PDB entry 7SSF | X-ray diffraction, 1.45 A resolution | chains A and D of the 4 polymer chains in the assembly

# Chain A
Name: HaPE560 alpha subunit
From: Hemiselmis andersenii
Chain sequence (72 residues; numbered 1 to 72; the number before each row is that of its first residue):
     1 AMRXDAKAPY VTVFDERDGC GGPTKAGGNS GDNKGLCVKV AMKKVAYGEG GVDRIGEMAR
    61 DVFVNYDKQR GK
Modified residues: LYZ (5-hydroxylysine) at position 4
Glycans and other covalent adducts: phycoerythrobilin (PEB) linked to Cys20
Small-molecule neighbours:
  - DiCys-(15,16)-Dihydrobiliverdin (AX9): Tyr66, Asp67, Lys68, Gln69, Arg70, Gly71
  - phycoerythrobilin (PEB), molecule 1: Met2, Arg3, LYZ_4, Asp5, Ala6, Lys7
  - phycoerythrobilin (PEB), molecule 2: Val13, Phe14, Asp15, Arg17, Asn33, Leu36, Cys37, Val38
  - phycoerythrobilin (PEB), molecule 3: Phe14, Glu16, Gly21, Gly22, Pro23, Thr24, Lys25, Ala26, Gly28, Asn29, Gly35, Leu36, Cys37, Lys39
  - phycoerythrobilin (PEB), molecule 4: Tyr47, Gly48, Glu49, Gly50, Gly51, Val52, Asp53, Ile55, Gly56
From the paper describing this entry:
  - binding site for phycoerythrobilin: Gly51, Asp53

# Chain D
Name: Phycoerythrin550 beta subunit
From: Hemiselmis andersenii
UniProtKB: U5T8W0 (U5T8W0_HEMAN); numbering as in UniProt (aligned over 1-177)
Chain sequence (177 residues; numbered 1 to 177; the number before each row is that of its first residue):
     1 MLDAFSKVIT SADGKAAYVG GADLQALKKF VSEGNKRMDS VNAIVSNASC IVSDSVSGMV
    61 CENPSLIAPN GGVYTNRKMA ACLRDAEIIL RYVSYSLLSG DSSVLEDRCL NGLKETYASL
   121 GVPAAGNART ISIMKATVIG FITNNSQQKK LSTPAGDCSA LASEVGGYFD KVSSALA
Disordered / not traced: 1-2
Construct notes: conflict Val172 (Glu in U5T8W0)
Curated features (UniProtKB/Swiss-Prot):
  - binding site ((2R,3E)-phycoerythrobilin): Tyr18, Lys28, Asn35, Asp39, Cys82, Arg84, Asp85, Asn144, Pro154, Gly156, Cys158
  - binding site (15,16-dihydrobiliverdin): Cys50, Asp54, Cys61, Arg129, Gln148, Lys149
Glycans and other covalent adducts: DiCys-(15,16)-Dihydrobiliverdin (AX9) linked to Cys50, Cys61; phycoerythrobilin (PEB) linked to Cys82, Cys158
Small-molecule neighbours:
  - DiCys-(15,16)-Dihydrobiliverdin (AX9): Asp54, Ser57, Gly58, Glu62, Arg129, Ile133, Ala136, Thr137, Gly140, Phe141, Asn145, Ser146, Gln147, Gln148, Lys149
  - phycoerythrobilin (PEB), molecule 1: Leu24, Lys28, Asn35, Lys36, Met38, Asp39, Ser40, Asn42, Ile142, Thr143, Asn144, Thr153, Pro154, Ala155, Gly156, Asp157
  - phycoerythrobilin (PEB), molecule 2: Val56, Met59, Leu66, Gly72, Val73, Lys78, Ala81, Arg84, Asp85, Ile88, Tyr92, Arg108, Cys109, Leu113, Thr116, Tyr117, Leu120, Val122, Pro123, Gly126, Asn127, Thr130
  - phycoerythrobilin (PEB), molecule 3: Asn76, Arg77, Ala80

# How chain A and chain D interact
Contacting residue pairs (15; chain A residue first):
  Asp18(A) - Asn76(D)
  Gly19(A) - Arg77(D)
  Cys20(A) - Arg77(D)  hydrogen bond
  Glu57(A) - Ser46(D)
  Asp61(A) - Lys149(D)  salt bridge
  Val64(A) - Lys150(D)
  Val64(A) - Ser152(D)
  Asn65(A) - Lys149(D)
  Asn65(A) - Lys150(D)  hydrogen bond (side chain-backbone)
  Lys68(A) - Gln147(D)  hydrogen bond (side chain-backbone)
  Lys68(A) - Gln148(D)
  Gln69(A) - Gln148(D)  hydrogen bond (backbone-side chain)
  Arg70(A) - Gln148(D)  hydrogen bond (side chain-backbone)
  Arg70(A) - Lys149(D)
  Lys72(A) - Gln148(D)  hydrogen bond (backbone-side chain)
Other interface residues (no listed pair), chain D (9 interface residues in all): Leu151

# Overview
11 residues of chain A and 9 residues of chain D are in contact, with 6 hydrogen bonds and 1 salt bridge.
Polar pairs include Asp61(A)-Lys149(D), Cys20(A)-Arg77(D) and Asn65(A)-Lys150(D). Ligands of chain A:
DiCys-(15,16)-Dihydrobiliverdin and 3 copies of phycoerythrobilin. Ligands of chain D: phycoerythrobilin. The
paper reports a binding site for phycoerythrobilin at Gly51(A) and Asp53(A).
Chain A is HaPE560 alpha subunit and chain D is Phycoerythrin550 beta subunit, both from Hemiselmis
andersenii; the structure, Light harvesting phycobiliprotein HaPE560 from the cryptophyte Hemiselmis
andersenii CCMP644, was determined by X-ray diffraction (same publication as 7SUT, 8EL3, 8EL4, 8EL5 and 8EL6).
